PDB entry 7JZO | X-ray diffraction, 1.61 A resolution | chains A and C

== Chain A ==
Protein: Golgi-associated PDZ and coiled-coil motif-containing protein
Source organism: Homo sapiens
UniProt: Q9HD26 (GOPC_HUMAN); residues 276-362 here correspond to UniProt positions 284-370 (UniProt number = residue number + 8)
Sequence (87 residues; row label = number of the first residue in the row):
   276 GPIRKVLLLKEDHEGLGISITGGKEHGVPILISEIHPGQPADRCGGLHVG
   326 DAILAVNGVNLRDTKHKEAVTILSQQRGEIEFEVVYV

== Chain C ==
Protein: LyCALTPP peptide core
Sequence (10 residues; numbered 1 to 10; the number before each row is that of its first residue):
     1 ANSRLPTSKI
Unresolved in the structure: 1-3
Covalent attachments: 3-(thiophen-2-yl)propanoic acid (QTU) linked to Lys9

== Chain A / chain C interface ==
Residue-residue contacts (22; chain A residue first):
  Gly290(A) - Ile10(C)
  Leu291(A) - Ile10(C)  hydrogen bond (backbone-backbone)
  Gly292(A) - Ile10(C)  hydrogen bond (backbone-backbone)
  Ile293(A) - Lys9(C)
  Ile293(A) - Ile10(C)  hydrogen bond (backbone-backbone)
  Ser294(A) - Ser8(C)
  Ser294(A) - Lys9(C)
  Ile295(A) - Pro6(C)
  Ile295(A) - Thr7(C)
  Ile295(A) - Ser8(C)  hydrogen bond (backbone-backbone)
  Ile295(A) - Ile10(C)  hydrophobic
  Thr296(A) - Leu5(C)
  Thr296(A) - Pro6(C)  hydrogen bond (side chain-backbone)
  Thr296(A) - Thr7(C)
  Gly297(A) - Pro6(C)
  His301(A) - Leu5(C)
  His301(A) - Pro6(C)
  Ser308(A) - Thr7(C)
  His341(A) - Pro6(C)
  His341(A) - Ser8(C)  hydrogen bond
  Val345(A) - Ser8(C)
  Leu348(A) - Ile10(C)  hydrophobic
Other interface residues (no listed pair), chain A (16 interface residues in all): Val303, His311, Ser349
Other interface residues (no listed pair), chain C (7 interface residues in all): Arg4

== In short ==
16 residues of chain A and 7 residues of chain C are in contact, with 6 hydrogen bonds. Polar contacts include
Leu291(A)-Ile10(C), Thr296(A)-Pro6(C) and His341(A)-Ser8(C). Covalently linked 3-(thiophen-2-yl)propanoic
acid: at Lys9(C).
Here chain A is Golgi-associated PDZ and coiled-coil motif-containing protein (Homo sapiens) and chain C is
LyCALTPP peptide core. Entry 7JZO (CFTR Associated Ligand (CAL) PDZ domain bound to peptidomimetic LyCALTPP)
was determined by X-ray diffraction.
